PDB entry 3KRX | X-ray diffraction, 3.10 A resolution | chains A and B of the 3 polymer chains in the assembly

[Chain A]
Protein: Beta-adrenergic receptor kinase 1
From: Homo sapiens
Notes: EC 2.7.11.15
Reference sequence: P25098 (ARBK1_HUMAN); residues 2-689 here = UniProt positions 2-689
Amino-acid sequence (688 residues; row label = number of the first residue in the row):
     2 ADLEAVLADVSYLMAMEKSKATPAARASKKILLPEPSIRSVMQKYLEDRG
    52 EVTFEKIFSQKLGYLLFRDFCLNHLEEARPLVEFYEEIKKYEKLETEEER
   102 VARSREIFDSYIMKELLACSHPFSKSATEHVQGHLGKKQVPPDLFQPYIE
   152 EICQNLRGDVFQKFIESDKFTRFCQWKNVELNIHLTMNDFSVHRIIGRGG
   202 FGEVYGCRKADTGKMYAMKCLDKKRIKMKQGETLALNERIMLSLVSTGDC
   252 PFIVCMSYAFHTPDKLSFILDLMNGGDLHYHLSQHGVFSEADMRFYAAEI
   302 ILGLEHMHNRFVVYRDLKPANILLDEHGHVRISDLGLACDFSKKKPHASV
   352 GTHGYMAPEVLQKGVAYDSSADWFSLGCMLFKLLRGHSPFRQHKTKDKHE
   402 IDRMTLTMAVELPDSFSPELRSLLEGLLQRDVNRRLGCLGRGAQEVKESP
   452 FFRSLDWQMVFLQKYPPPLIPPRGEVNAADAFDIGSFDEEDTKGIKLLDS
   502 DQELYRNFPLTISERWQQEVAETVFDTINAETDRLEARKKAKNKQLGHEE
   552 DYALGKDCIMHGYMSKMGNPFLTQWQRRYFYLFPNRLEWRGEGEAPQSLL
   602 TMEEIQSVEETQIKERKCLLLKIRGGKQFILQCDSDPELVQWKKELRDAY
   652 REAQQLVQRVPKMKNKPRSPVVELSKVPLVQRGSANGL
Not modelled in the structure: 2-29, 120-121, 475-489, 569-575, 672-689
Curated features (UniProtKB/Swiss-Prot):
  - active site: Asp-317 (Proton acceptor)
  - binding site (ATP): Ile-197 to Val-205, Lys-220
  - site (Required for receptor phosphorylation): Asp-3, Leu-4, Asp-10
  - modified residue: Ser-670 (Phosphoserine)
Metal / ion sites: Mg2+: Glu-360, Val-366
Ligand contacts: balanol (BA1): Ile-197, Gly-198, Arg-199, Gly-200, Gly-201, Phe-202, Gly-203, Glu-204, Val-205, Ala-218, Lys-220, Leu-222, Leu-235, Glu-239, Val-255, Asp-272, Leu-273, Met-274, Asp-278, Ala-321, Asn-322, Leu-324, Ser-334, Asp-335, Gly-337
Reported in the primary citation:
  - specificity-determining residues: Ile-197, Leu-235 (proposed by the authors, not directly observed)

[Chain B]
Protein: Guanine nucleotide-binding protein G(I)/G(S)/G(T) subunit beta-1
From: Bos taurus
Reference sequence: P62871 (GBB1_BOVIN); numbering as in UniProt (aligned over 1-340)
Amino-acid sequence (340 residues; row label = number of the first residue in the row):
     1 MSELDQLRQEAEQLKNQIRDARKACADATLSQITNNIDPVGRIQMRTRRT
    51 LRGHLAKIYAMHWGTDSRLLVSASQDGKLIIWDSYTTNKVHAIPLRSSWV
   101 MTCAYAPSGNYVACGGLDNICSIYNLKTREGNVRVSRELAGHTGYLSCCR
   151 FLDDNQIVTSSGDTTCALWDIETGQQTTTFTGHTGDVMSLSLAPDTRLFV
   201 SGACDASAKLWDVREGMCRQTFTGHESDINAICFFPNGNAFATGSDDATC
   251 RLFDLRADQELMTYSHDNIICGITSVSFSKSGRLLLAGYDDFNCNVWDAL
   301 KADRAGVLAGHDNRVSCLGVTDDGMAVATGSWDSFLKIWN
Not modelled in the structure: 1-2
Curated features (UniProtKB/Swiss-Prot):
  - modified residue: Ser-2 (N-acetylserine), His-266 (Phosphohistidine)

[Interface between chain A and chain B]
Contacting residue pairs - 45 pairs, chain A then chain B:
  Tyr-553(A) / Lys-78(B)  hydrogen bond
  Gly-556(A) / Arg-96(B)
  Lys-557(A) / Pro-94(B)
  Lys-557(A) / Leu-95(B)
  Asp-558(A) / Arg-96(B)
  Asp-558(A) / Ser-97(B)
  Asp-558(A) / Ser-98(B)  hydrogen bond
  Phe-584(A) / Ser-98(B)
  Pro-585(A) / Ser-98(B)
  Pro-585(A) / Trp-99(B)
  Asn-586(A) / Gln-75(B)  hydrogen bond (side chain-backbone)
  Asn-586(A) / Ser-98(B)  hydrogen bond (side chain-backbone)
  Asn-586(A) / Trp-99(B)
  Arg-587(A) / Gln-75(B)
  Arg-587(A) / Asp-76(B)  hydrogen bond (side chain-backbone)
  Arg-587(A) / Ser-98(B)  hydrogen bond
  Glu-589(A) / Asp-76(B)
  Pro-597(A) / Leu-55(B)
  Gln-598(A) / Leu-55(B)
  Leu-600(A) / Leu-55(B)
  Thr-602(A) / Gln-75(B)
  Glu-604(A) / Lys-57(B)  salt bridge
  Glu-604(A) / Gln-75(B)  hydrogen bond
  Ala-654(A) / Trp-99(B)  hydrophobic
  Leu-657(A) / Leu-117(B)  hydrophobic
  Arg-660(A) / Tyr-145(B)
  Arg-660(A) / Gly-162(B)  hydrogen bond (side chain-backbone)
  Val-661(A) / Met-101(B)  hydrophobic
  Val-661(A) / Leu-117(B)  hydrophobic
  Pro-662(A) / Tyr-145(B)
  Pro-662(A) / Met-188(B)  hydrophobic
  Lys-663(A) / Tyr-59(B)
  Lys-663(A) / Met-101(B)
  Lys-663(A) / Ser-147(B)  hydrogen bond (side chain-backbone)
  Met-664(A) / Tyr-59(B)  hydrophobic
  Met-664(A) / Val-100(B)
  Met-664(A) / Met-101(B)  hydrophobic
  Lys-665(A) / Arg-314(B)
  Lys-665(A) / Trp-332(B)
  Lys-667(A) / Asn-230(B)  hydrogen bond
  Lys-667(A) / Asp-246(B)  salt bridge
  Pro-668(A) / Asp-290(B)
  Arg-669(A) / Ile-270(B)
  Arg-669(A) / Asp-290(B)  salt bridge
  Arg-669(A) / Asn-313(B)
Other interface residues (no listed pair), chain A (27 interface residues in all): Val-658, Pro-671
Other interface residues (no listed pair), chain B (33 interface residues in all): Ala-56, Gly-77, Thr-102, Gly-144, Asp-163, Cys-204, Phe-292

[Overview]
27 residues of chain A face 33 of chain B across their interface, with 10 hydrogen bonds and 3 salt bridges.
Among the polar pairs are Glu-604(A)/Lys-57(B), Lys-667(A)/Asp-246(B) and Arg-669(A)/Asp-290(B). Ligands of
chain A: balanol. From UniProt: active-site residue Asp-317(A) and 10 ATP-binding residues on chain A. The
paper reports specificity determinants Ile-197(A) and Leu-235(A).
Here chain A is Beta-adrenergic receptor kinase 1 (Homo sapiens) and chain B is Guanine nucleotide-binding
protein G(I)/G(S)/G(T) subunit beta-1 (Bos taurus). Entry 3KRX (Human GRK2 in complex with Gbetgamma subunits
and balanol (co-crystal)) was determined by X-ray diffraction, deposited together with 3KRW and 3CIK.
